PDB entry 5NEM | electron microscopy, 10.80 A resolution (very low resolution: no residue pairs are listed; an interface is given only as per-side residue counts) | chains 1 and 4 of the 6 polymer chains in the assembly

[Chain 1]
Protein: O PanAsia VP1
Source organism: Foot-and-mouth disease virus - type O
Reference sequence: A0A1B0SZV3 (A0A1B0SZV3_9PICO); residues 1-210 here correspond to UniProt positions 524-733 (UniProt number = residue number + 523)
Chain sequence (210 residues; each row starts with the number of its first residue):
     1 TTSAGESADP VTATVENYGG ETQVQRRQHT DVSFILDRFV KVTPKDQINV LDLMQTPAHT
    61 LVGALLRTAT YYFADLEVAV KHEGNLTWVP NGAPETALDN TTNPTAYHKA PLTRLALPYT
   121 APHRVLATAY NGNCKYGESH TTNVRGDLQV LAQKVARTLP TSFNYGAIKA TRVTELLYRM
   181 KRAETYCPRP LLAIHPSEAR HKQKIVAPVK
Differences from the reference sequence: conflict Val155 (Ala678 in A0A1B0SZV3)
Reported in the primary citation:
  - conformationally variable residues (loop rearrangement): Cys134 to Arg157

[Chain 4]
Protein: O PanAsia VP4
Source organism: Foot-and-mouth disease virus - type O
Reference sequence: A6Y878 (A6Y878_9PICO); the author numbering skips numbers that UniProt does not, so the offset changes along the chain: 15-40 = UniProt 218-243; 42-85 = UniProt 244-287
Chain sequence (70 residues; row label = number of the first residue in the row; note: 1 number in that range is skipped by the numbering (no residue carries it; nothing is unmodelled there)):
    15 SGNTGSIINN YYMQQYQNSM DTQLGD
    42 NAISGGSNEG SLTYFPHTTN TQNNDWFSKL ASSAFSGLFG ALLA
Unresolved in the structure: 42-64

[Interface between chain 1 and chain 4]
At this resolution (11 A) residue pairs are not listed: 20 residues of chain 1 and 16 of chain 4 lie at the interface.

[Overview]
20 residues of chain 1 face 16 of chain 4 across their interface. From the paper: conformational variability
at Cys134(1).
Here chain 1 is O PanAsia VP1 and chain 4 is O PanAsia VP4, both from Foot-and-mouth disease virus - type O.
Entry 5NEM (Localised reconstruction of alpha v beta 6 bound to Foot and Mouth Disease Virus O PanAsia ...)
was determined by electron microscopy together with 5NE4, 5NED, 5NEJ, 5NER and 5NET from the same study.
